Entry 5W5Y (electron microscopy, 3.80 A resolution); this record covers chains O and P of the 20 polymer chains in the assembly.

[Chain O]
Name: RNA polymerase I-specific transcription initiation factor RRN6
From: Saccharomyces cerevisiae (strain ATCC 204508 / S288c)
UniProt: P32786 (RRN6_YEAST); the construct has insertions or renumbered stretches relative to UniProt, so the offset changes along the chain: -47 to 28 = UniProt 1-76; 41-67 = UniProt 145-171; 172-894 = UniProt 172-894
Amino-acid sequence (894 residues; numbered -47 to 894 plus 68 insertion-coded residues; 116 numbers in that range are skipped by the numbering (no residue carries them; nothing is unmodelled there); the number before each row is that of its first residue; a row labelled like 28A-28Z holds insertion residues (28A, then the next letters in order); numbers below 1 keep their minus sign (Met-47 is residue -47); X marks 52 residues of unknown identity (built as UNK)):
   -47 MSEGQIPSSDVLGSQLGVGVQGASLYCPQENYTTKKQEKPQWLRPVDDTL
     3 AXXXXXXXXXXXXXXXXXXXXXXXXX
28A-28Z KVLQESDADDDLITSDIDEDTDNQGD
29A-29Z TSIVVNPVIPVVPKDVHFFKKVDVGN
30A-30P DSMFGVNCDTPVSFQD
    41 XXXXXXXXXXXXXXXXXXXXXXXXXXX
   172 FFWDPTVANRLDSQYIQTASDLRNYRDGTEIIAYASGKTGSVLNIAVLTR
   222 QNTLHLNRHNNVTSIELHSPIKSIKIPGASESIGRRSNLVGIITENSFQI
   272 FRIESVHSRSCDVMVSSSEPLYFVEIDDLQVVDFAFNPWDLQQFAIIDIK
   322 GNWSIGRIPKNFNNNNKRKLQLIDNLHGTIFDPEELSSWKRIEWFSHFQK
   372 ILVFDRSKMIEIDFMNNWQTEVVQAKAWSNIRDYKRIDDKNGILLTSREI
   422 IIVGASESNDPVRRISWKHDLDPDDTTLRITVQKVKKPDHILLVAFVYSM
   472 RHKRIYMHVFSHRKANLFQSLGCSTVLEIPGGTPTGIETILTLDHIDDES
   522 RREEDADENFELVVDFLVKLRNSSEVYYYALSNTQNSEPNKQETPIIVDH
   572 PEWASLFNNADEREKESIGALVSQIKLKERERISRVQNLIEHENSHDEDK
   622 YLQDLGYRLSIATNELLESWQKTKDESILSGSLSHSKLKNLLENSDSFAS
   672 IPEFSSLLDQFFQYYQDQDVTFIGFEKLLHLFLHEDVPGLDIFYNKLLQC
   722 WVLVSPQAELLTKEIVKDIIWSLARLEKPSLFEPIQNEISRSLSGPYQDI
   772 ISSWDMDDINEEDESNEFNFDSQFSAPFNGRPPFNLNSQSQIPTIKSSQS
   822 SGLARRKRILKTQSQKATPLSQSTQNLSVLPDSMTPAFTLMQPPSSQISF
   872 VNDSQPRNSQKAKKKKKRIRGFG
Not modelled in the structure: -47 to 2, 28A-28Z, 29A-29Z, 30A-30P, 515-528, 559-566, 781-894
Covalent attachments: covalent link Ile203-Leu219, Arg221-Leu227, His656-Leu747, Phe696-Leu711, His701-Leu704; covalent link Ile203-Arg229; covalent link Leu260-Phe272; covalent link Gln314-Ile329; covalent link Ile363-Val374; covalent link Glu585-Ser588, Asn665-Ser668; covalent link Ser653-Glu748, Trp722-Glu730

[Chain P]
Name: RNA polymerase I-specific transcription initiation factor RRN7
From: Saccharomyces cerevisiae (strain ATCC 204508 / S288c)
UniProt: P40992 (RRN7_YEAST); residues 1-514 here = UniProt positions 1-514
Amino-acid sequence (514 residues; each row starts with the number of its first residue):
     1 MSTFIRGPICGTDNCPSRLWRIIDGRRTCQYGHVMEGDVEFNDDEDDLNG
    51 LGAGVITRRLNLTTNATGSFQSSQLTNSQLLQQQQRQSHKKFKKLIGHEA
   101 KLLFLKSFQFILKRQIRWLITEMRFPKEFEHVAKIIWLKILKTINDQPQE
   151 ELKLQLHMTSTISILYLASTHLSLPVYTCDYIKWICTAKMPYFQASEILP
   201 KSWRIQLPNYYVSILEGSISPFNGQLYNKIALTCGMIHFKEFFNSEISCQ
   251 GLLLKLVMQCALPPEFYFYTKQVIEFEETDIRNLTLWERTDERHTGRVSN
   301 HAELRVLSYFMLTINWMLSFDRDRQYPLKWILSLTESLTQRTTTSESIGR
   351 NIVKVVYPDKPTSSDYFQWSEEETLEFLKWMEKQFLPTQTKSLHNENGSM
   401 EMTIDQKIARRKLYKIFPLDREANHDGEFNDSTHQLTFIEDLQERYAKQT
   451 PFFESNKIRDSLNYQEANPPARKEAIGRLLTHIASQLLVDFAISKEQLKD
   501 CISRIKNACLHRMN
Not modelled in the structure: 1-93, 391-398, 423-430, 432, 454-468, 513-514
Covalent attachments: covalent link Leu95-Ala100, Asn223-Ala492; covalent link Asn145-Pro148; covalent link Ser169-Leu172, Tyr177-Leu226; covalent link Thr178-Phe491, Met381-Phe385; covalent link Pro200-Ser202, Thr343-Ser347; covalent link Asn209-Tyr211; covalent link Trp287-Asn300; covalent link Thr344-Thr437; covalent link Leu488-Ile493
Swiss-Prot annotation at these positions:
  - zinc finger: Thr3 to Glu36 (RRN7-type)
  - region: Gly37 to Ala66 (B-reader), Thr67 to Lys101 (B-linker)
  - binding site (Zn(2+)): Cys10, Cys15, Cys29, His33
  - mutagenesis: Cys29 (C29A: Impaired binding to Pol I), His33 (H33S: Impaired binding to Pol I)

[How chain O and chain P interact]
Pairs across the interface (150):
  Arg472(O) - Tyr357(P)
  Lys474(O) - Ser364(P)
  Arg475(O) - Phe367(P)
  Leu498(O) - Phe367(P)  hydrophobic
  Ile567(O) - Arg478(P)  hydrogen bond (backbone-side chain)
  Val569(O) - Glu474(P)
  Val569(O) - Gly477(P)
  Val569(O) - Arg478(P)
  Val569(O) - Thr481(P)
  His571(O) - Lys495(P)  hydrogen bond
  Pro572(O) - Lys495(P)
  Glu573(O) - Ser494(P)
  Glu573(O) - Lys495(P)  salt bridge
  Glu573(O) - Glu496(P)  hydrogen bond (side chain-backbone)
  Glu573(O) - Lys499(P)
  Trp574(O) - Leu480(P)  hydrogen bond (side chain-backbone)
  Trp574(O) - Thr481(P)
  Trp574(O) - Ala484(P)  hydrophobic
  Trp574(O) - Ser485(P)
  Ser576(O) - Lys499(P)  hydrogen bond
  Ser576(O) - Lys506(P)
  Leu577(O) - Lys499(P)
  Leu577(O) - Ile502(P)  hydrophobic
  Leu577(O) - Lys506(P)
  Phe578(O) - Asn315(P)
  Phe578(O) - Gly477(P)
  Phe578(O) - Leu480(P)  hydrophobic
  Asn580(O) - Lys506(P)
  Glu585(O) - Arg512(P)  salt bridge
  Lys586(O) - Phe320(P)
  Lys586(O) - Arg322(P)
  Ser588(O) - Arg512(P)  hydrogen bond
  Ile589(O) - Trp316(P)  covalent bond
  Ile589(O) - Phe320(P)  hydrophobic
  Gly590(O) - Phe320(P)
  Leu592(O) - Phe276(P)  hydrophobic
  Leu592(O) - Arg512(P)
  Val593(O) - Trp316(P)
  Val593(O) - Met317(P)  hydrophobic
  Val593(O) - Phe320(P)
  Ser594(O) - Phe320(P)
  Gln595(O) - Gln272(P)
  Ile596(O) - Phe268(P)
  Ile596(O) - Tyr269(P)
  Ile596(O) - Gln272(P)  covalent bond
  Ile596(O) - Met317(P)  hydrophobic
  Lys597(O) - Tyr269(P)
  Lys597(O) - Met317(P)
  Lys597(O) - Gln325(P)
  Lys599(O) - Gln272(P)
  Lys599(O) - Glu275(P)  salt bridge
  Glu600(O) - Glu265(P)
  Glu600(O) - Phe268(P)
  Glu600(O) - Tyr269(P)
  Glu600(O) - Gln272(P)
  Arg603(O) - Phe268(P)
  Arg603(O) - Lys271(P)
  Ile649(O) - Phe242(P)  hydrophobic
  Leu650(O) - Lys139(P)
  Leu650(O) - Phe242(P)  hydrophobic
  Gly652(O) - Phe242(P)
  Ser655(O) - Phe243(P)
  Ser655(O) - Asn244(P)  hydrogen bond (side chain-backbone)
  Ser657(O) - Asn244(P)
  Lys658(O) - Asn283(P)
  Val691(O) - Glu128(P)
  Lys698(O) - Arg124(P)
  Lys698(O) - Phe125(P)
  Lys698(O) - Pro126(P)
  His701(O) - Met123(P)
  His701(O) - Arg124(P)  hydrogen bond
  Leu702(O) - Met123(P)  hydrophobic
  Leu702(O) - Phe125(P)  hydrophobic
  Leu702(O) - Leu174(P)
  Phe703(O) - Leu254(P)  hydrophobic
  Phe703(O) - Lys255(P)  hydrogen bond (backbone-side chain)
  Phe703(O) - Met258(P)  hydrophobic
  Leu704(O) - Glu122(P)
  Leu704(O) - Met123(P)  hydrophobic
  Leu704(O) - Lys183(P)
  His705(O) - Phe438(P)
  His705(O) - Ile439(P)
  Glu706(O) - Thr344(P)
  Glu706(O) - Ser345(P)
  Glu706(O) - Glu346(P)
  Glu706(O) - Phe438(P)
  Asp707(O) - Thr437(P)
  Asp707(O) - Ile439(P)
  Gln720(O) - Gln443(P)
  Cys721(O) - Ile439(P)  hydrogen bond (side chain-backbone)
  Cys721(O) - Gln443(P)
  Cys721(O) - Tyr446(P)
  Trp722(O) - Leu262(P)  hydrophobic
  Trp722(O) - Pro264(P)
  Trp722(O) - Tyr446(P)  hydrogen bond (backbone-side chain)
  Val723(O) - Tyr446(P)
  Leu724(O) - Gln443(P)
  Leu724(O) - Tyr446(P)  hydrogen bond (backbone-side chain)
  Leu724(O) - Ala447(P)  hydrophobic
  Val725(O) - Tyr446(P)  hydrogen bond (backbone-side chain)
  Val725(O) - Gln449(P)
  Val725(O) - Thr450(P)
  Val725(O) - Pro451(P)
  Val725(O) - Phe452(P)  hydrophobic
  Val725(O) - Phe453(P)
  Ser726(O) - Pro264(P)
  Ser726(O) - Tyr446(P)  covalent bond
  Ser726(O) - Phe452(P)
  Ser726(O) - Phe453(P)
  Pro727(O) - Glu265(P)
  Gln728(O) - Glu265(P)
  Thr733(O) - Pro264(P)
  Ile736(O) - Tyr267(P)  hydrogen bond (backbone-side chain)
  Ile736(O) - Lys271(P)
  Ile740(O) - Gln250(P)  covalent bond
  Ile740(O) - Gly251(P)
  Ile740(O) - Tyr267(P)
  Arg746(O) - His171(P)  hydrogen bond (side chain-backbone)
  Arg746(O) - Leu172(P)
  Arg746(O) - Phe243(P)
  Arg746(O) - Asn244(P)
  Arg746(O) - Ser245(P)  hydrogen bond
  Phe753(O) - Glu128(P)
  Phe753(O) - His131(P)
  Gln757(O) - His131(P)
  Gln757(O) - Lys134(P)
  Gln757(O) - Ile135(P)
  Gln757(O) - Leu138(P)
  Ile760(O) - Leu138(P)
  Ile760(O) - Lys139(P)
  Ser763(O) - Lys142(P)  hydrogen bond (backbone-side chain)
  Leu764(O) - Leu141(P)
  Leu764(O) - Lys142(P)
  Leu764(O) - Asn145(P)
  Ser765(O) - Asn145(P)
  Tyr768(O) - Lys101(P)  hydrogen bond
  Tyr768(O) - Leu105(P)  hydrophobic
  Tyr768(O) - Ile144(P)
  Tyr768(O) - Asn145(P)  hydrogen bond
  Ile771(O) - Leu105(P)  hydrophobic
  Ile771(O) - Lys106(P)
  Ile771(O) - Gln109(P)
  Ile772(O) - Leu138(P)  hydrophobic
  Ser774(O) - Phe110(P)
  Trp775(O) - Gln109(P)  hydrogen bond (side chain-backbone)
  Trp775(O) - Phe110(P)  hydrophobic
  Trp775(O) - Lys113(P)
  Trp775(O) - Lys134(P)
  Asp779(O) - Leu199(P)
  Ile780(O) - Leu199(P)
Also at the interface, not in a pair above, chain O (80 interface residues in all): Ser651, His656, Phe693, Ile694, Leu699, Val708, Val737, Ile756, Pro767, Asp776, Asp778
Also at the interface, not in a pair above, chain P (103 interface residues in all): His98, Leu102, Arg114, Ile116, Lys127, Glu130, Pro148, Ser173, Cys249, Val257, Pro263, Val273, Met311, Leu442, Glu444, Lys473, Ile476, Leu498, Ser503, Leu510

[Overview]
80 residues of chain O and 103 residues of chain P are in contact, with 4 covalent bonds, 20 hydrogen bonds
and 3 salt bridges. Polar pairs include Glu573(O)-Lys495(P), Glu585(O)-Arg512(P) and Lys599(O)-Glu275(P).
Here chain O is RNA polymerase I-specific transcription initiation factor RRN6 and chain P is RNA polymerase
I-specific transcription initiation factor RRN7, both from Saccharomyces cerevisiae (strain ATCC 204508 /
S288c). Entry 5W5Y (RNA polymerase I Initial Transcribing Complex) was determined by electron microscopy,
deposited together with 5W65, 5W64 and 5W66.
